PDB entry 8EXP | electron microscopy, 4.20 A resolution (low resolution: residue-level contacts below are approximate; hydrogen-bond / salt-bridge calls are withheld) | chains A and B

[Chain A (and B)]
Molecule: Beta-lactam sensor/signal transducer BlaR1
Organism: Staphylococcus aureus
Notes: chain B of this document is another copy of the same molecule, construct and numbering; everything in this record applies to it too
UniProtKB: Q00419 (Q00419_STAAU); residue numbers follow UniProt; this construct covers 1-585
Amino-acid sequence (602 residues; each row starts with the number of its first residue):
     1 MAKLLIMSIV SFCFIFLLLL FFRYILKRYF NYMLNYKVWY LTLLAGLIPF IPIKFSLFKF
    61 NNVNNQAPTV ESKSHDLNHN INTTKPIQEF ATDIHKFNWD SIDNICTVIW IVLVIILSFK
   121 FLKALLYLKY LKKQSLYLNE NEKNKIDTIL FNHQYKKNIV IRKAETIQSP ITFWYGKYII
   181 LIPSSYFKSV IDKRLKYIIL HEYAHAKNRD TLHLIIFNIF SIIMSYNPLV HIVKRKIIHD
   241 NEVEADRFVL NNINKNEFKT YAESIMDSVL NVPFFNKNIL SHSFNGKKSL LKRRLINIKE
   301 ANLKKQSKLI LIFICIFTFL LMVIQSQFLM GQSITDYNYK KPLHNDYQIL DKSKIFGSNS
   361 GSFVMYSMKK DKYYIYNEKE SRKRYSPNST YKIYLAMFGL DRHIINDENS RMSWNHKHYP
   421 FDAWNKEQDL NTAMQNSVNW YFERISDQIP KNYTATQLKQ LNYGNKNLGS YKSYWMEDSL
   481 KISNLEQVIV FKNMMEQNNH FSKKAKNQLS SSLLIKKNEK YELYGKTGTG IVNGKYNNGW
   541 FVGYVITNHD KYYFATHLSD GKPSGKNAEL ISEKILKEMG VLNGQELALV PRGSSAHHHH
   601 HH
Not modelled in the structure: 56-86, 413-427, 586-602
Sequence notes: expression tag (586-602)
Metal / ion sites: Zn2+: His-201, His-205, Glu-242
From the paper describing this entry:
  - self-association interface (contacts with another copy of this molecule); pairs are residue here / residue on that copy: Glu-89/Lys-526, Asp-246/Arg-294 (salt bridge), Ile-87, Ile-94
  - post-translational modification sites: Gly-331
  - Zn2+ coordination: His-201, His-205, Glu-242
  - catalytic residues: Glu-202 (proposed by the authors, not directly observed)

[How chain A and chain B interact]
Pairs across the interface (166; chain A residue first):
  Met-1(A) / Ser-333(B)
  Leu-4(A) / Gly-331(B)
  Met-7(A) / Met-330(B)
  Phe-14(A) / Leu-321(B)
  Phe-14(A) / Gln-325(B)
  Ile-15(A) / Thr-318(B)
  Ile-15(A) / Met-322(B)
  Leu-18(A) / Leu-321(B)
  Phe-22(A) / Ile-314(B)
  Leu-26(A) / Ile-310(B)
  Leu-26(A) / Ile-314(B)
  Asn-31(A) / Asn-302(B)
  Tyr-32(A) / Lys-305(B)
  Tyr-32(A) / Gln-306(B)
  Met-33(A) / Gln-306(B)
  Asn-35(A) / Leu-311(B)
  Val-38(A) / Leu-311(B)
  Val-38(A) / Cys-315(B)
  Leu-41(A) / Met-322(B)
  Ala-45(A) / Met-322(B)
  Ile-48(A) / Met-322(B)
  Pro-49(A) / Leu-329(B)
  Pro-49(A) / Gly-331(B)
  Pro-52(A) / Met-330(B)
  Pro-52(A) / Gln-332(B)
  Pro-52(A) / Ile-334(B)
  Ile-53(A) / Met-330(B)
  Lys-54(A) / Met-330(B)
  Ile-87(A) / Met-434(B)
  Ile-87(A) / Gln-435(B)
  Ile-87(A) / Ser-512(B)
  Ile-87(A) / Leu-513(B)
  Ile-87(A) / Leu-514(B)
  Ile-87(A) / Ile-515(B)
  Ile-87(A) / Gly-525(B)
  Ile-87(A) / Lys-526(B)
  Ile-87(A) / Thr-527(B)
  Gln-88(A) / Met-434(B)
  Gln-88(A) / Gln-435(B)
  Gln-88(A) / Asn-436(B)
  Gln-88(A) / Ser-437(B)
  Gln-88(A) / Lys-526(B)
  Gln-88(A) / Thr-527(B)
  Glu-89(A) / Ser-437(B)
  Glu-89(A) / Thr-527(B)
  Glu-89(A) / Gly-528(B)
  Glu-89(A) / Thr-529(B)
  Glu-89(A) / Ser-564(B)
  Glu-89(A) / Gly-565(B)
  Glu-89(A) / Lys-566(B)
  Phe-90(A) / Ser-389(B)
  Phe-90(A) / Lys-392(B)
  Phe-90(A) / Ser-437(B)
  Phe-90(A) / Asn-439(B)
  Phe-90(A) / Met-476(B)
  Phe-90(A) / Thr-527(B)
  Phe-90(A) / Gly-528(B)
  Phe-90(A) / Thr-529(B)
  Ala-91(A) / Thr-529(B)
  Ala-91(A) / Ile-531(B)
  Thr-92(A) / Met-476(B)
  Thr-92(A) / Thr-529(B)
  Thr-92(A) / Ile-531(B)
  Asp-93(A) / Ile-531(B)
  Asp-93(A) / Val-532(B)
  Asp-93(A) / Asn-533(B)
  Asp-93(A) / Gly-534(B)
  Ile-94(A) / Met-476(B)
  Ile-94(A) / Glu-477(B)
  Ile-94(A) / Ile-531(B)
  Ile-94(A) / Val-532(B)
  Ile-94(A) / Asn-533(B)
  His-95(A) / Asn-533(B)
  Lys-96(A) / Glu-477(B)
  His-239(A) / Leu-290(B)
  Asp-246(A) / Arg-294(B)
  Asn-251(A) / Leu-303(B)
  Tyr-261(A) / Ile-298(B)
  Met-266(A) / Met-266(B)
  Met-266(A) / Leu-270(B)
  Met-266(A) / Leu-291(B)
  Met-266(A) / Leu-295(B)
  Leu-270(A) / Met-266(B)
  Leu-290(A) / His-239(B)
  Leu-291(A) / Met-266(B)
  Arg-294(A) / Asp-246(B)
  Leu-295(A) / Met-266(B)
  Ile-298(A) / Leu-250(B)
  Ile-298(A) / Tyr-261(B)
  Asn-302(A) / Asn-31(B)
  Leu-303(A) / Asn-251(B)
  Lys-305(A) / Tyr-32(B)
  Gln-306(A) / Tyr-32(B)
  Gln-306(A) / Met-33(B)
  Ile-310(A) / Leu-26(B)
  Leu-311(A) / Asn-35(B)
  Leu-311(A) / Val-38(B)
  Ile-314(A) / Phe-22(B)
  Ile-314(A) / Leu-26(B)
  Cys-315(A) / Val-38(B)
  Thr-318(A) / Ile-15(B)
  Leu-321(A) / Phe-14(B)
  Leu-321(A) / Leu-18(B)
  Met-322(A) / Ile-15(B)
  Met-322(A) / Leu-41(B)
  Met-322(A) / Ala-45(B)
  Met-322(A) / Ile-48(B)
  Gln-325(A) / Phe-14(B)
  Ser-326(A) / Ile-48(B)
  Leu-329(A) / Pro-49(B)
  Met-330(A) / Met-7(B)
  Met-330(A) / Ile-51(B)
  Met-330(A) / Pro-52(B)
  Met-330(A) / Ile-53(B)
  Met-330(A) / Lys-54(B)
  Gly-331(A) / Leu-4(B)
  Gly-331(A) / Pro-49(B)
  Gln-332(A) / Pro-52(B)
  Ser-333(A) / Met-1(B)
  Ile-334(A) / Pro-52(B)
  Ser-389(A) / Phe-90(B)
  Lys-392(A) / Phe-90(B)
  Met-434(A) / Ile-87(B)
  Met-434(A) / Gln-88(B)
  Gln-435(A) / Ile-87(B)
  Gln-435(A) / Gln-88(B)
  Asn-436(A) / Gln-88(B)
  Ser-437(A) / Gln-88(B)
  Ser-437(A) / Glu-89(B)
  Ser-437(A) / Phe-90(B)
  Asn-439(A) / Phe-90(B)
  Met-476(A) / Phe-90(B)
  Met-476(A) / Thr-92(B)
  Met-476(A) / Ile-94(B)
  Glu-477(A) / Ile-94(B)
  Glu-477(A) / Lys-96(B)
  Ser-512(A) / Ile-87(B)
  Leu-513(A) / Ile-87(B)
  Leu-514(A) / Ile-87(B)
  Ile-515(A) / Ile-87(B)
  Gly-525(A) / Ile-87(B)
  Lys-526(A) / Ile-87(B)
  Lys-526(A) / Gln-88(B)
  Thr-527(A) / Ile-87(B)
  Thr-527(A) / Gln-88(B)
  Thr-527(A) / Glu-89(B)
  Thr-527(A) / Phe-90(B)
  Gly-528(A) / Glu-89(B)
  Gly-528(A) / Phe-90(B)
  Thr-529(A) / Glu-89(B)
  Thr-529(A) / Phe-90(B)
  Thr-529(A) / Ala-91(B)
  Thr-529(A) / Thr-92(B)
  Ile-531(A) / Ala-91(B)
  Ile-531(A) / Thr-92(B)
  Ile-531(A) / Asp-93(B)
  Ile-531(A) / Ile-94(B)
  Val-532(A) / Asp-93(B)
  Val-532(A) / Ile-94(B)
  Asn-533(A) / Asp-93(B)
  Asn-533(A) / Ile-94(B)
  Asn-533(A) / His-95(B)
  Gly-534(A) / Asp-93(B)
  Ser-564(A) / Glu-89(B)
  Gly-565(A) / Glu-89(B)
  Lys-566(A) / Glu-89(B)
Interface residues without a listed pair, chain A (100 interface residues in all): Leu-19, Leu-34, Ile-51, His-201, Val-243, Arg-247, Leu-250, Phe-258, Ala-262, Ile-265, Val-269, Arg-293, Asn-297, Gly-530, Tyr-536
Interface residues without a listed pair, chain B (100 interface residues in all): Leu-19, Leu-34, His-201, Val-243, Arg-247, Phe-258, Ala-262, Ile-265, Val-269, Arg-293, Asn-297, Ser-326, Gly-530, Tyr-536

[Summary]
Chain A and chain B each contribute 100 residues to their interface. The Zn2+ site is built by His-201(A),
His-205(A) and Glu-242(A). The paper reports the catalytic residue Glu-202(A); Zn2+ coordination by
His-201(A), His-205(A) and Glu-242(A).
Chain A and chain B are both Beta-lactam sensor/signal transducer BlaR1 (Staphylococcus aureus); the
structure, Cryo-EM structure of S. aureus BlaR1 with C2 symmetry, was determined by electron microscopy (same
publication as 8EXQ, 8EXR, 8EXS and 8EXT).
